6V9N - chains B and C of the 3 polymer chains in the assembly; structure by X-ray diffraction, 1.65 A resolution.

== Chain B ==
Name: Son of sevenless homolog 1
Source organism: Homo sapiens
UniProt: Q07889 (SOS1_HUMAN); numbering as in UniProt (aligned over 566-1046)
Chain sequence (482 residues; row label = number of the first residue in the row):
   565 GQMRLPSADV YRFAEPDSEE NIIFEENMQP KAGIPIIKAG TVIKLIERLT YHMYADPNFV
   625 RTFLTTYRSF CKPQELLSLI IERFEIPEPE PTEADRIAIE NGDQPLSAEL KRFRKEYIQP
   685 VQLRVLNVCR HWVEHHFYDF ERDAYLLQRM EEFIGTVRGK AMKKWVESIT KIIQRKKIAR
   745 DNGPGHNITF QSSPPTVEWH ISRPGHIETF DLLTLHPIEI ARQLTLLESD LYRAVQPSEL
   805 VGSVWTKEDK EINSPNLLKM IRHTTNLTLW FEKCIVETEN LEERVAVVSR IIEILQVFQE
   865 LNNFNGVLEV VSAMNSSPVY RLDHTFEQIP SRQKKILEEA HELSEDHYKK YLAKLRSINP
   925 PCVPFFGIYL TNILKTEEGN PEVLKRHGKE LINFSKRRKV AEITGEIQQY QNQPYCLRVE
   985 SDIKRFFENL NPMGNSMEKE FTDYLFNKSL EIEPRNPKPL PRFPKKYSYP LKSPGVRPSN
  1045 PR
Disordered / not traced: 591-596, 744-750
Sequence notes: expression tag (565)
Small-molecule neighbours: 4-phenoxybenzene-1-sulfonamide (QTD): V852, M878, N879, V883, Y884, L886, T889, F890, L901, E902, H905

== Chain C ==
Name: GTPase HRas
Source organism: Homo sapiens
UniProt: P01112 (RASH_HUMAN); residues 1-166 here = UniProt positions 1-166
Chain sequence (167 residues; row label = number of the first residue in the row; numbering starts at 0):
     0 GMTEYKLVVV GAGGVGKSAL TIQLIQNHFV DEYDPTIEDS YRKQVVIDGE TCLLDILDTA
    60 GQEEYSAMRD QYMRTGEGFL CVFAINNTKS FEDIHQYREQ IKRVKDSDDV PMVLVGNKCD
   120 LAARTVESRQ AQDLARSYGI PYIETSAKTR QGVEDAFYTL VREIRQH
Sequence notes: expression tag (0)
UniProt features mapped onto this chain:
  - region: H166 (Hypervariable region)
  - motif: Y32 to Y40 (Effector region)
  - binding site (GTP): G13 to A18, V29 to T35, A59, G60, N116 to D119, S145 to K147
  - modified residue: M1 (N-acetylmethionine), T2 (N-acetylthreonine), C118 (S-nitrosocysteine)
  - glycosylation: T35 (Microbial infection: O-linked (Glc) threonine)
Ion coordination: Na+: T87, T124

== Chain B / chain C interface ==
Pairs across the interface (70):
  W809(B) with G60(C), hydrogen bond (side chain-backbone)
  T810(B) with G13(C)
  M824(B) with Y64(C)
  I825(B) with E63(C); Y64(C)
  R826(B) with E63(C), salt bridge
  T828(B) with Y64(C)
  T829(B) with E63(C), hydrogen bond (side chain-backbone); Y64(C); S65(C)
  T832(B) with A66(C)
  V875(B) with Q70(C)
  S876(B) with M67(C); Q70(C)
  N879(B) with D69(C); Q70(C); R73(C), hydrogen bond (backbone-side chain)
  S880(B) with D69(C); R73(C)
  S881(B) with D69(C), hydrogen bond (backbone-side chain); R73(C); R102(C); V103(C)
  Y884(B) with R73(C)
  H905(B) with Q70(C)
  S908(B) with Q70(C), hydrogen bond
  H911(B) with Y40(C); D54(C), salt bridge; I55(C)
  Y912(B) with M67(C); Y71(C), hydrogen bond
  K913(B) with E37(C), salt bridge
  F929(B) with Q61(C); Y64(C), hydrophobic; M67(C), hydrophobic; Y71(C)
  F930(B) with Y64(C)
  G931(B) with Q61(C), hydrogen bond (backbone-side chain); Y64(C)
  L934(B) with G60(C)
  T935(B) with D57(C); T58(C), hydrogen bond (side chain-backbone); A59(C), hydrogen bond (side chain-backbone); Q61(C), hydrogen bond
  N936(B) with P34(C); T35(C)
  L938(B) with S17(C); A59(C); G60(C)
  K939(B) with I21(C); Y32(C); P34(C); D57(C), hydrogen bond (side chain-backbone)
  T940(B) with P34(C)
  E942(B) with S17(C); A18(C); I21(C)
  G943(B) with I21(C); Q25(C), hydrogen bond (backbone-side chain); E31(C); Y32(C), hydrogen bond (backbone-backbone)
  N944(B) with E31(C); Y32(C), hydrogen bond (side chain-backbone)
  P945(B) with D30(C)
  E1002(B) with S65(C); R68(C), salt bridge
  K1003(B) with Q95(C), hydrogen bond
  D1007(B) with R102(C), salt bridge
  F1010(B) with R102(C)
  R1019(B) with D105(C), salt bridge
Also at the interface, not in a pair above, chain B (45 interface residues in all): L822, L833, E836, P882, D910, I932, K963, T1006
Also at the interface, not in a pair above, chain C (37 interface residues in all): G12, G15, D33, L56

== In short ==
45 residues of chain B and 37 residues of chain C are in contact; the contacts include 15 hydrogen bonds and 6
salt bridges. Polar pairs include R826(B)-E63(C), H911(B)-D54(C) and K913(B)-E37(C). Chain B binds
4-phenoxybenzene-1-sulfonamide. UniProt lists 22 GTP-binding residues on chain C.
Chain B is Son of sevenless homolog 1 and chain C is GTPase HRas, both from Homo sapiens; the structure,
Expanding the Chemical Landscape of SOS1 Activators Using Fragment Based Methods, was determined by X-ray
diffraction together with 6V94, 6V9F, 6V9J, 6V9L and 6V9M from the same study.
